Entry 5FSO (X-ray diffraction, 1.67 A resolution); this record covers chain A.

== Chain A ==
Protein: 7,8-dihydro-8-oxoguanine triphosphatase
Source organism: Homo sapiens
Notes: EC 3.6.1.55, 3.6.1.56
UniProt: P36639 (8ODP_HUMAN); residues 1-156 here correspond to UniProt positions 42-197 (UniProt number = residue number + 41)
Sequence (156 residues; numbered 1 to 156; the number before each row is that of its first residue):
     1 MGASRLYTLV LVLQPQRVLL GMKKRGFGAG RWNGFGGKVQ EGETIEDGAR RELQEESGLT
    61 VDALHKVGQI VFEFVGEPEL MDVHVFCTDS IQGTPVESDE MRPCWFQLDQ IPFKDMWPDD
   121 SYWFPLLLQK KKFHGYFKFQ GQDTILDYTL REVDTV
Disordered / not traced: 1-2
Small-molecule neighbours: 6-(methylamino)-1H-pyrimidine-2,4-dione (S76): L9, N33, F72, F74, W117, D119, D120, W123, F139
What the authors report for this chain:
  - binding site for 6-(methylamino)-1H-pyrimidine-2,4-dione: D120
  - catalytic residues: E52, E56, E100 (proposed by the authors, not directly observed)

== In short ==
Chain A binds 6-(methylamino)-1H-pyrimidine-2,4-dione. From the paper: catalytic residues E52, E56 and E100; a
binding site for 6-(methylamino)-1H-pyrimidine-2,4-dione at D120.
Chain A is 7,8-dihydro-8-oxoguanine triphosphatase (Homo sapiens); the structure, MTH1 substrate recognition:
Complex with a methylaminopyrimidinedione, was determined by X-ray diffraction together with 5FSK, 5FSL, 5FSM,
5FSN and 5FSI from the same study.
